PDB entry 4LVL | X-ray diffraction, 2.20 A resolution | chains A and C of the 3 polymer chains in the assembly

# Chain A
Protein: Plasmid recombination enzyme
Source organism: Streptococcus agalactiae
Notes: fragment: Relaxase Domain of MobM protein
UniProt: P13925 (PRE_STRAG); residues 2-199 here = UniProt positions 2-199
Amino-acid sequence (198 residues; each row starts with the number of its first residue):
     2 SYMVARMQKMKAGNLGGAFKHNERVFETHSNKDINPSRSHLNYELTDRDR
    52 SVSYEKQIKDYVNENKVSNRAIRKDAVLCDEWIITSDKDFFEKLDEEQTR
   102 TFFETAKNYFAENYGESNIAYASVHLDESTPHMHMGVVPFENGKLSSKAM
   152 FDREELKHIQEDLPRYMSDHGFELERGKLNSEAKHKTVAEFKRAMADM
Disordered / not traced: 198-199
Ion coordination: Mn2+: His126, Glu129, His133, His135 (shared with DG26(C), TS6_27(C) of chain C)
Swiss-Prot annotation at these positions:
  - binding site (DNA): Tyr44, Tyr115
From the paper describing this entry:
  - Mn2+ coordination: His126, Glu129, His133, His135
  - catalytic residues: His22
  - catalytic residues: Glu129 (from molecular simulation)
  - catalytic residues: Arg25 (proposed by the authors, not directly observed)
  - binding site for the 16-nt DNA strand (chain C): Arg7, Met8, Lys10, Arg25, Glu129, Lys149, Phe152, Gln161, Ser182, Ala184, His186, Lys187, Phe192
  - contacts within the chain: Arg25-Asp128 (hydrogen bond), Arg25-Glu129, His22-His30 (water-mediated contact), Asn32-Glu129 (hydrogen bond), Arg74-Asp76, Asn43-Asp128 (hydrogen bond), Arg7-His186 (pi stacking)
  - binding site for the 7-nt DNA strand: Arg74
  - mutagenesis - H22A, H22Y, R25A: abolished catalytic activity
  - mutagenesis - Y44F: unchanged catalytic activity
  - mutagenesis - E129A, E129Q: decreased catalytic activity (relaxation activity)
  - conformationally variable residues (order/disorder transition, side-chain flip): His22, His30

# Chain C
Molecule: 16-nt DNA strand
Notes: fragment: oligonucleotide_2 mimicking pMV158 oriT DNA hairpin
Sequence (16 nucleotides; row label = number of the first residue in the row):
    12 ATAAAGTATAGTGTGX
Modified / non-standard residues: TS6 (Monothiophosphate) at position 27
Ion coordination: Mn2+: DG26, TS6_27 (shared with His126(A), Glu129(A), His133(A), His135(A) of chain A)

# Interface between chain A and chain C
Contacting residue pairs (82; chain A residue first):
  Tyr3(A) - DT23(C)  phosphate contact
  Tyr3(A) - DG24(C)  phosphate contact
  Val5(A) - DT23(C)  base contact
  Val5(A) - DG24(C)  sugar contact
  Val5(A) - DG26(C)  base contact
  Ala6(A) - DG22(C)  base contact
  Arg7(A) - DA21(C)  base contact
  Arg7(A) - DG22(C)  hydrogen bond to the base
  Arg7(A) - DT23(C)  hydrogen bond to the base
  Arg7(A) - DG26(C)  base contact
  Met8(A) - DT20(C)  base contact
  Met8(A) - DA21(C)  hydrogen bond to the base
  Lys10(A) - DT18(C)  salt bridge to the phosphate
  Lys10(A) - DA19(C)  salt bridge to the phosphate
  Lys10(A) - DT20(C)  base contact
  Lys12(A) - DG17(C)  hydrogen bond to the phosphate
  Lys12(A) - DT18(C)  salt bridge to the phosphate
  His22(A) - TS6_27(C)  base contact
  Arg25(A) - TS6_27(C)  base contact
  Asn32(A) - DG26(C)  hydrogen bond to the phosphate
  Asn32(A) - TS6_27(C)  base contact
  Asp34(A) - DG26(C)  phosphate contact
  Arg74(A) - DA15(C)  base contact
  Arg74(A) - DA16(C)  hydrogen bond to the base
  Arg74(A) - DG17(C)  hydrogen bond to the sugar
  Asp76(A) - DG17(C)  sugar contact
  Ala77(A) - DG17(C)  phosphate contact
  Val78(A) - DG17(C)  hydrogen bond to the phosphate
  Val78(A) - DT18(C)  phosphate contact
  Trp83(A) - DA21(C)  base contact
  Ile84(A) - DG26(C)  base contact
  Thr86(A) - DG26(C)  base contact
  His126(A) - TS6_27(C)  base contact
  Glu129(A) - DG26(C)  phosphate contact
  Glu129(A) - TS6_27(C)  base contact
  Ser130(A) - DT25(C)  sugar contact
  Ser130(A) - DG26(C)  hydrogen bond to the phosphate
  Thr131(A) - DT25(C)  hydrogen bond to the phosphate
  His133(A) - DG26(C)  hydrogen bond to the phosphate
  His135(A) - DG26(C)  hydrogen bond to the phosphate
  His135(A) - TS6_27(C)  base contact
  Lys145(A) - DA16(C)  phosphate contact
  Leu146(A) - DA16(C)  sugar contact
  Ser147(A) - DA16(C)  sugar contact
  Ser147(A) - DG17(C)  phosphate contact
  Ser148(A) - DG17(C)  hydrogen bond to the phosphate
  Lys149(A) - DA16(C)  hydrogen bond to the base
  Lys149(A) - DG17(C)  hydrogen bond to the base
  Lys149(A) - DT18(C)  base contact
  Phe152(A) - DT20(C)  hydrogen bond to the base
  Asp153(A) - DT20(C)  base contact
  Arg154(A) - DT20(C)  hydrogen bond to the base
  Arg154(A) - DA21(C)  salt bridge to the phosphate
  Leu157(A) - DT20(C)  base contact
  Leu157(A) - DA21(C)  sugar contact
  Lys158(A) - DA21(C)  salt bridge to the phosphate
  Gln161(A) - DA21(C)  hydrogen bond to the base
  Gln161(A) - DG22(C)  sugar contact
  Arg177(A) - DG22(C)  salt bridge to the phosphate
  Gly178(A) - DG22(C)  phosphate contact
  Gly178(A) - DT23(C)  phosphate contact
  Lys179(A) - DG22(C)  hydrogen bond to the phosphate
  Lys179(A) - DT23(C)  salt bridge to the phosphate
  Leu180(A) - DG22(C)  phosphate contact
  Asn181(A) - DG22(C)  hydrogen bond to the phosphate
  Ser182(A) - DG22(C)  hydrogen bond to the base
  Ser182(A) - DT23(C)  hydrogen bond to the phosphate
  Ala184(A) - DG22(C)  hydrogen bond to the base
  Ala184(A) - DT23(C)  base contact
  His186(A) - DG22(C)  base contact
  His186(A) - DT23(C)  hydrogen bond to the base
  His186(A) - DG24(C)  base contact
  His186(A) - DG26(C)  hydrogen bond to the base
  Lys187(A) - DG24(C)  hydrogen bond to the base
  Thr188(A) - DG24(C)  base contact
  Val189(A) - DG24(C)  base contact
  Val189(A) - DG26(C)  base contact
  Phe192(A) - DG24(C)  stacking on the base
  Phe192(A) - DT25(C)  sugar contact
  Lys193(A) - DT25(C)  phosphate contact
  Lys193(A) - DG26(C)  salt bridge to the phosphate
  Met196(A) - DT25(C)  base contact
Also at the interface, not in a pair above, chain A (55 interface residues in all): Met4, Ile35, Arg71, Ser87, Asp88, Lys185
Also at the interface, not in a pair above, chain C (14 interface residues in all): DA14

# Overview
55 residues of chain A and 14 residues of chain C are in contact; the contacts include 26 hydrogen bonds, 8
salt bridges and 1 aromatic stacking contact. Polar contacts include Arg7(A)-DG22(C), Arg7(A)-DT23(C) and
Met8(A)-DA21(C). The paper reports catalytic residues His22(A), Glu129(A) and Arg25(A); H22A, H22Y and R25A of
chain A abolish catalytic activity; 6 substitutions were tested in all.
Chain A is Plasmid recombination enzyme (Streptococcus agalactiae) and chain C is a 16-nt DNA strand; the
structure, MobM Relaxase Domain (MOBV; Mob_Pre) bound to plasmid pMV158 oriT DNA (22nt+3'Thiophosphate).
Mn-bound crystal structure at ..., was determined by X-ray diffraction together with 5N2Q, 4LVI, 4LVJ, 4LVK
and 4LVM from the same study.
